PDB entry 1X10 | X-ray diffraction, 2.00 A resolution | chains A and D of the 4 polymer chains in the assembly

[Chain A (and D)]
Name: Pyrrolidone-carboxylate peptidase
Source organism: Pyrococcus furiosus
Notes: EC 3.4.19.3; chain D of this document is another copy of the same molecule, construct and numbering; everything in this record applies to it too
UniProt: O73944 (PCP_PYRFU); residues 1-208 here = UniProt positions 1-208
Amino-acid sequence (208 residues; each row starts with the number of its first residue):
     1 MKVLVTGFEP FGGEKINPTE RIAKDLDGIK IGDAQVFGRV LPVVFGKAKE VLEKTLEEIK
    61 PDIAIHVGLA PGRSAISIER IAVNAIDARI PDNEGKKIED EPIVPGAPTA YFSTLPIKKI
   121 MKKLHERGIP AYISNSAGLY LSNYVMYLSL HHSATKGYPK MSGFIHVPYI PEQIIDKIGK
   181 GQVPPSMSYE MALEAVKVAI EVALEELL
Construct notes: engineered mutation Ser142 (Cys in O73944), Ser188 (Cys in O73944), Ala192 (Glu in O73944)
Curated features (UniProtKB/Swiss-Prot):
  - active site: Glu79, His166

[Chain A / chain D interface]
Pairs across the interface (25):
  Arg80(A) with Asp87(D), salt bridge; Asp100(D), salt bridge; Leu139(D)
  Ile81(A) with Val83(D), hydrophobic; Thr109(D)
  Val83(A) with Ile81(D), hydrophobic
  Asn84(A) with Phe112(D)
  Ala85(A) with Phe112(D), hydrophobic
  Asp87(A) with Arg80(D), salt bridge; Lys118(D), salt bridge
  Asp100(A) with Arg80(D), salt bridge; Lys118(D), salt bridge
  Thr109(A) with Ala110(D); Phe112(D)
  Ala110(A) with Thr109(D); Ala110(D), hydrophobic
  Phe112(A) with Asn84(D); Thr109(D)
  Lys118(A) with Asp87(D), salt bridge; Asp100(D), salt bridge
  Asn135(A) with Ser136(D); Leu139(D)
  Ser136(A) with Asn135(D)
  Leu139(A) with Arg80(D); Asn135(D)
Interface residues without a listed pair, chain A (15 interface residues in all): Tyr111
Interface residues without a listed pair, chain D (15 interface residues in all): Ala85, Tyr111

[Overview]
The chain A/chain D interface involves 15 residues from each chain; the contacts include 8 salt bridges. Polar
pairs include Arg80(A)-Asp87(D), Arg80(A)-Asp100(D) and Asp87(A)-Lys118(D). Curated annotation (UniProt) lists
active-site residues Glu79(A) and His166(A) on chain A.
Chain A and chain D are both Pyrrolidone-carboxylate peptidase (Pyrococcus furiosus); the structure, Structure
of Mutant Pyrrolidone Carboxyl Peptidase (E192A) from a Hyperthermophile, Pyrococcus furiosus, was determined
by X-ray diffraction together with 1X12, 1Z8T, 1Z8W and 1Z8X from the same study.
